Entry 6JCJ (X-ray diffraction, 2.50 A resolution); this record covers chains A and E of the 6 polymer chains in the assembly.

== Chain A ==
Molecule: Tubulin alpha-1B chain
From: Sus scrofa
UniProtKB: Q2XVP4 (TBA1B_PIG); residues 1-450 here = UniProt positions 1-450
Chain sequence (450 residues; numbered 1 to 450; the number before each row is that of its first residue):
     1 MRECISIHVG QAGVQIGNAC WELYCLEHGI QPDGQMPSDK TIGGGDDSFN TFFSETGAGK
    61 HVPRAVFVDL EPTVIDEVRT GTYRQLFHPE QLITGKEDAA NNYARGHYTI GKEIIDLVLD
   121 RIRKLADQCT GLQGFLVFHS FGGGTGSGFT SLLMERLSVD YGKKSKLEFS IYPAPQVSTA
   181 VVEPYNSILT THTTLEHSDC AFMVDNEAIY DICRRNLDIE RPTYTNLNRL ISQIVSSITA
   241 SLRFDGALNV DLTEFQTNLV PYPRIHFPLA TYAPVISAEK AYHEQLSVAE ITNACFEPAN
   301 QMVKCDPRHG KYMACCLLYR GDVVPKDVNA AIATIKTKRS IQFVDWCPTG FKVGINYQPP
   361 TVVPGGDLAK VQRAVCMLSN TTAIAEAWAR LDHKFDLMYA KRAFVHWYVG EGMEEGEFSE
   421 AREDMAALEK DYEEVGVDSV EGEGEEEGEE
Not modelled in the structure: 438-450
Metal / ion sites: Ca2+: D39, T41, G44, E55
Ligand contacts:
  - BG0 ((4R)-2,7,8-triamino-4-(3-bromo-4,5-dimethoxyphenyl)-4H-1-benzopyran-3-carbonitrile): N101, T179, A180, V181
  - GTP (guanosine-5'-triphosphate): G10, Q11, A12, Q15, I16, D69, D98, A99, A100, N101, S140, G142, G143, G144, T145, G146, I171, P173, V177, S178, T179, E183, N206, Y224, L227, N228, I231

== Chain E ==
Molecule: Stathmin-4
From: Rattus norvegicus
UniProtKB: P63043 (STMN4_RAT); residues 5-145 here correspond to UniProt positions 49-189 (UniProt number = residue number + 44)
Chain sequence (143 residues; row label = number of the first residue in the row):
     3 MADMEVIELN KCTSGQSFEV ILKPPSFDGV PEFNASLPRR RDPSLEEIQK KLEAAEERRK
    63 YQEAELLKHL AEKREHEREV IQKAIEENNN FIKMAKEKLA QKMESNKENR EAHLAAMLER
   123 LQEKDKHAEE VRKNKELKEE ASR
Not modelled in the structure: 3-5, 28-43, 142-145
Sequence notes: expression tag (3-4)

== Chain A / chain E interface ==
Contacting residue pairs (55):
  Y108(A) - L54(E)  hydrophobic
  Y108(A) - A57(E)  hydrophobic
  T109(A) - R61(E)  hydrogen bond
  K112(A) - L54(E)
  K112(A) - E58(E)  salt bridge
  L152(A) - L54(E)  hydrophobic
  E155(A) - I50(E)
  R156(A) - Q51(E)
  S158(A) - D44(E)  hydrogen bond
  V159(A) - P45(E)
  V159(A) - S46(E)
  V159(A) - L47(E)
  V159(A) - I50(E)  hydrophobic
  E196(A) - D44(E)
  D245(A) - C14(E)  hydrogen bond
  D245(A) - S16(E)  hydrogen bond (backbone-side chain)
  A247(A) - N12(E)
  A247(A) - S19(E)
  L248(A) - S19(E)
  P325(A) - Q18(E)
  P325(A) - F20(E)  hydrophobic
  V328(A) - F20(E)  hydrophobic
  N329(A) - V8(E)
  N329(A) - F20(E)
  I332(A) - V22(E)  hydrophobic
  A333(A) - M6(E)  hydrophobic
  K336(A) - L24(E)
  D345(A) - P27(E)
  C347(A) - P27(E)
  P348(A) - K25(E)
  T349(A) - I23(E)
  T349(A) - L24(E)  hydrogen bond (backbone-backbone)
  T349(A) - K25(E)  hydrogen bond (backbone-backbone)
  G350(A) - V22(E)
  F351(A) - E21(E)
  F351(A) - V22(E)  hydrogen bond (backbone-backbone)
  K352(A) - F20(E)
  K352(A) - E21(E)  salt bridge
  V353(A) - S19(E)
  V353(A) - F20(E)  hydrogen bond (backbone-backbone)
  G354(A) - Q18(E)
  I355(A) - G17(E)
  I355(A) - Q18(E)  hydrogen bond (backbone-backbone)
  N356(A) - S16(E)
  Y357(A) - T15(E)
  Y357(A) - S16(E)  hydrogen bond (backbone-backbone)
  Y357(A) - G17(E)
  Y357(A) - Q18(E)  hydrogen bond
  V409(A) - Q64(E)
  G410(A) - Q64(E)
  E411(A) - A57(E)
  E411(A) - R61(E)  hydrogen bond (backbone-side chain)
  G412(A) - A57(E)
  G412(A) - R60(E)  hydrogen bond (backbone-side chain)
  E414(A) - R60(E)
Other interface residues (no listed pair), chain A (41 interface residues in all): H107, H197, G246, W346, Q358, M413
Other interface residues (no listed pair), chain E (31 interface residues in all): P26, K53, E55

== Summary ==
41 residues of chain A face 31 of chain E across their interface, with 13 hydrogen bonds and 2 salt bridges.
Polar pairs include K112(A)-E58(E), K352(A)-E21(E) and T109(A)-R61(E). Ligands of chain A: GTP and compound
BG0.
Here chain A is Tubulin alpha-1B chain (Sus scrofa) and chain E is Stathmin-4 (Rattus norvegicus). Entry 6JCJ
(Structure of crolibulin in complex with tubulin) was determined by X-ray diffraction.
